Entry 6ZGD (electron microscopy, 4.10 A resolution (low resolution: residue-level contacts below are approximate; hydrogen-bond / salt-bridge calls are withheld)); this record covers chains A and B of the 5 polymer chains in the assembly.

[Chain A (and B)]
Protein: Proton-gated ion channel
Organism: Gloeobacter violaceus (strain ATCC 29082 / PCC 7421)
Notes: chain B of this document is another copy of the same molecule, construct and numbering; everything in this record applies to it too
UniProt: Q7NDN8 (GLIC_GLOVI); residues 2-317 here correspond to UniProt positions 44-359 (UniProt number = residue number + 42)
Sequence (317 residues; each row starts with the number of its first residue):
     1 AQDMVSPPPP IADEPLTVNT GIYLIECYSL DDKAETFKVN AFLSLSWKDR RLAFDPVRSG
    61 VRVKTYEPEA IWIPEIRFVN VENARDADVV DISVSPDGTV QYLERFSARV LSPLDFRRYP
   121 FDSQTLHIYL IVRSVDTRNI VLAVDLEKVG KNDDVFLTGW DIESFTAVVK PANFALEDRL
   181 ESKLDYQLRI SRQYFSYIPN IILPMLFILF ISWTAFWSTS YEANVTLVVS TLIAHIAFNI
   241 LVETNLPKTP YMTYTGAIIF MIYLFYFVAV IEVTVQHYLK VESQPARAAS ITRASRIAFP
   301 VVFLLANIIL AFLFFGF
Unresolved in the structure: 1-4, 49-66, 97-98, 137-139, 316-317
Sequence notes: expression tag (1)
Reported in the primary citation:
  - contacts within the chain: Glu243-Lys248 (hydrogen bond)

[Interface between chain A and chain B]
Contacting residue pairs (41; chain A residue first):
  Tyr28(A) with Ala34(B)
  Phe42(A) with Leu176(B)
  Arg105(A) with Val79(B); Val81(B)
  Ser107(A) with Glu82(B)
  Gly159(A) with Pro250(B)
  Ser196(A) with Pro250(B); Tyr251(B)
  Pro199(A) with Phe260(B)
  Asn200(A) with Lys248(B)
  Leu203(A) with Phe260(B)
  Pro204(A) with Tyr263(B)
  Phe207(A) with Leu264(B); Phe267(B)
  Ile208(A) with Leu232(B)
  Phe210(A) with Phe267(B)
  Ile211(A) with Leu232(B); Val270(B)
  Thr214(A) with Val270(B); Ile271(B); Thr274(B)
  Ser218(A) with Tyr221(B)
  Ser220(A) with Glu222(B)
  Glu222(A) with Glu222(B)
  Ala223(A) with Tyr221(B)
  Leu227(A) with Tyr221(B); Val225(B); Val229(B)
  Ser230(A) with Val229(B); Ile233(B)
  Thr231(A) with Val229(B)
  Ile233(A) with Ile233(B)
  Ala234(A) with Ile233(B)
  Ala237(A) with Ile236(B); Ile240(B)
  Phe238(A) with Ile236(B); Tyr263(B)
  Leu241(A) with Asn239(B); Ile240(B); Glu243(B)
  Arg296(A) with Tyr278(B)
Interface residues without a listed pair, chain A (36 interface residues in all): Asn40, Thr158, Phe195, Trp217, Thr219, Thr226, Ile240, Thr244
Interface residues without a listed pair, chain B (30 interface residues in all): Phe78, Met252, Gly256, His277

[In short]
36 residues of chain A face 30 of chain B across their interface. The paper reports contacts within the chain
involving Glu243(A) and Lys248(A).
Chain A and chain B are both Proton-gated ion channel (Gloeobacter violaceus (strain ATCC 29082 / PCC 7421));
the structure, GLIC pentameric ligand-gated ion channel, pH 7, was determined by electron microscopy (same
publication as 6ZGJ and 6ZGK).
